8PTU - chains B and E of the 6 polymer chains in the assembly; structure by electron microscopy, 2.52 A resolution.

Chain B (and E):
Name: Type-1 fimbrial protein, A chain
Organism: Escherichia coli
Notes: chain E of this document is another copy of the same molecule, construct and numbering; everything in this record applies to it too
UniProt: P04128 (FIMA1_ECOLI); residues -22 to 159 here correspond to UniProt positions 1-182 (UniProt number = residue number + 23)
Chain sequence (182 residues; each row starts with the number of its first residue; numbers below 1 keep their minus sign (Met-22 is residue -22)):
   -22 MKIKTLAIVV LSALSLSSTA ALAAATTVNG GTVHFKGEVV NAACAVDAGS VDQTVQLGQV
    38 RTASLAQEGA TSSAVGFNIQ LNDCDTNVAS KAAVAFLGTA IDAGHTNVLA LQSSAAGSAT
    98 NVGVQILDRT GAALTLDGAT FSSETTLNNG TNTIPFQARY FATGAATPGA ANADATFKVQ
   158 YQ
Unresolved in the structure: -22 to 1
Cystine bridges: Cys21-Cys61

Interface between chain B and chain E:
Residue-residue contacts (41):
  Leu34(B) - Ser91(E)  hydrogen bond (backbone-side chain)
  Leu34(B) - Ala92(E)  hydrogen bond (backbone-backbone)
  Gln36(B) - Ala92(E)
  Gln36(B) - Ala93(E)
  Val37(B) - Ala92(E)
  Ser49(B) - Ala92(E)  hydrogen bond (side chain-backbone)
  Ser50(B) - Ser91(E)
  Ser50(B) - Ala92(E)  hydrogen bond (backbone-backbone)
  Ser50(B) - Ser95(E)  hydrogen bond (side chain-backbone)
  Ala51(B) - Leu88(E)
  Ala51(B) - Gln89(E)
  Ala51(B) - Ser90(E)
  Ala51(B) - Ser91(E)
  Val52(B) - Ser91(E)
  Val52(B) - Ala92(E)
  Gly53(B) - Gln89(E)
  Asp105(B) - Thr76(E)
  Arg106(B) - Leu74(E)
  Arg106(B) - Gly75(E)
  Arg106(B) - Thr76(E)
  Arg106(B) - Ala77(E)  hydrogen bond (backbone-backbone)
  Arg106(B) - Asp114(E)
  Thr107(B) - Asp79(E)
  Thr107(B) - Ala80(E)
  Gly108(B) - Ala77(E)
  Thr122(B) - Leu74(E)
  Thr122(B) - Asp114(E)
  Thr123(B) - Ala116(E)
  Thr123(B) - Lys155(E)  hydrogen bond (backbone-side chain)
  Asn125(B) - Lys155(E)
  Thr130(B) - Leu74(E)
  Thr130(B) - Thr153(E)
  Pro132(B) - Leu74(E)
  Pro132(B) - Gly75(E)
  Pro132(B) - Thr76(E)
  Phe133(B) - Thr76(E)
  Phe133(B) - Gln89(E)
  Gln134(B) - Thr76(E)
  Gln134(B) - Ala87(E)
  Gln134(B) - Leu88(E)
  Gln134(B) - Gln89(E)  hydrogen bond
Other interface residues (no listed pair), chain B (22 interface residues in all): Gly35, Asn129, Tyr137
Other interface residues (no listed pair), chain E (20 interface residues in all): Gly94, Leu113

Summary:
The interface between chain B and chain E involves 22 residues on one side and 20 on the other; the contacts
include 8 hydrogen bonds. Polar pairs include Leu34(B)-Ser91(E), Ser49(B)-Ala92(E) and Ser50(B)-Ser95(E).
Chain B and chain E are both Type-1 fimbrial protein, A chain (Escherichia coli); the structure, 2.5 A cryo-EM
structure of the in vitro FimD-catalyzed assembly of type 1 pilus rod, was determined by electron microscopy
(same publication as 8PSV and 6Y7S).
